8GUY - chains E and B of the 6 polymer chains in the assembly; structure by electron microscopy, 4.18 A resolution (low resolution: residue-level contacts below are approximate; hydrogen-bond / salt-bridge calls are withheld).

# Chain E
Protein: Isoform Short of Insulin receptor
Source organism: Homo sapiens
Notes: EC 2.7.10.1
UniProt: P06213 (INSR_HUMAN), isoform P06213-2; residues 1-907 here correspond to UniProt positions 28-934 (UniProt number = residue number + 27)
Amino-acid sequence (907 residues; each row starts with the number of its first residue):
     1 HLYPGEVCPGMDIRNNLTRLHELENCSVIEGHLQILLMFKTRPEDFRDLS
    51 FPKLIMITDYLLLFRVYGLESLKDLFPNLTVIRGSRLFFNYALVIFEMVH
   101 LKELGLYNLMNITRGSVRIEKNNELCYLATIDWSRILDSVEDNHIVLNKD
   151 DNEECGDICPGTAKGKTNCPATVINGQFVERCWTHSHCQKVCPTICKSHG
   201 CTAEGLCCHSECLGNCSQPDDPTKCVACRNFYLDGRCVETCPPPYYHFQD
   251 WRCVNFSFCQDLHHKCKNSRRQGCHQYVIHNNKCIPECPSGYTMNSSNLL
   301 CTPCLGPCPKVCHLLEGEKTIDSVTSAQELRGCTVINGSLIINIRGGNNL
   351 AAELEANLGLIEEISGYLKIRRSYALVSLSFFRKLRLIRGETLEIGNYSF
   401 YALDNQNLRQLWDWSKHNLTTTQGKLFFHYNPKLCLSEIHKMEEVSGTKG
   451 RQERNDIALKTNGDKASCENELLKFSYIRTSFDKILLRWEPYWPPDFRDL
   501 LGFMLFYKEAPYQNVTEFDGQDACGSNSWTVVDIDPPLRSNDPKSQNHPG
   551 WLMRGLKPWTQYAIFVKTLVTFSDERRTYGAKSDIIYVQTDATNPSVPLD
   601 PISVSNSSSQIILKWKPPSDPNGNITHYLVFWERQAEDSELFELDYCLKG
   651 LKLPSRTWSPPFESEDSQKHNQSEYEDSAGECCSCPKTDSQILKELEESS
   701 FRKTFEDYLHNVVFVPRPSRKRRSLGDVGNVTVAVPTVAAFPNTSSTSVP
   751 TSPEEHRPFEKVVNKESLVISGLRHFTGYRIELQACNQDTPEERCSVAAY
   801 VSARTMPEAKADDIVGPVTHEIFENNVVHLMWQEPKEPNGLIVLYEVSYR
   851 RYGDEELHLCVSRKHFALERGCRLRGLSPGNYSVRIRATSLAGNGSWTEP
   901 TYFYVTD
Unresolved in the structure: 161-168, 656-682, 719-755
Differences from the reference sequence: engineered mutation His-144 (Tyr171 in P06213), Thr-421 (Ile448 in P06213), Lys-465 (Gln492 in P06213)
Swiss-Prot annotation at these positions:
  - region: Glu-706 to Phe-714 (Insulin-binding)
  - site: Phe-39 (Insulin-binding)
  - modified residue: Ser-373 (Phosphoserine), Tyr-374 (Phosphotyrosine), Ser-380 (Phosphoserine)
  - glycosylation (N-linked (GlcNAc...) asparagine): Asn-16, Asn-25, Asn-78, Asn-111, Asn-215, Asn-255, Asn-295, Asn-337, Asn-397, Asn-418, Asn-514, Asn-606, Asn-624, Asn-671
Disulfides: Cys-8/Cys-26, Cys-126/Cys-155, Cys-159/Cys-182, Cys-169/Cys-188, Cys-192/Cys-201, Cys-196/Cys-207, Cys-208/Cys-216, Cys-212/Cys-225, Cys-228/Cys-237, Cys-241/Cys-253, Cys-259/Cys-284, Cys-266/Cys-274, Cys-288/Cys-301, Cys-304/Cys-308, Cys-312/Cys-333, Cys-435/Cys-468, Cys-647/Cys-860, Cys-786/Cys-795
Reported in the primary citation:
  - mutagenesis - R271A, S323A, T325A, Y477A, K484A, L486A, R488A, W551A, L552A, R554A: decreased signaling in response to A43
  - mutagenesis - F705A: increased signaling in response to A62
  - mutagenesis - R702Y/T704W: decreased signaling in response to A62
  - mutagenesis - F64A, R702Y/T704W: abolished signaling in response to insulin
  - mutagenesis - V99R/V173R/V604R/S802R: decreased signaling

# Chain B
Protein: Insulin, isoform 2
Source organism: Homo sapiens
UniProt: F8WCM5 (INSR2_HUMAN); residues 3-27 here correspond to UniProt positions 27-51 (UniProt number = residue number + 24)
Amino-acid sequence (25 residues; numbered 3 to 27; the number before each row is that of its first residue):
     3 NQHLCGSHLVEALYLVCGERGFFYT

# How chain E and chain B interact
Pairs across the interface (10; chain E residue first):
  Asp-12(E) / Tyr-26(B)
  Arg-14(E) / Phe-25(B)
  Arg-14(E) / Tyr-26(B)
  Asn-15(E) / Gly-23(B)
  Asn-15(E) / Phe-24(B)
  Leu-37(E) / Phe-24(B)
  Phe-39(E) / Tyr-16(B)
  Lys-40(E) / Tyr-16(B)
  Lys-40(E) / Gly-20(B)
  Arg-65(E) / Val-12(B)
Interface residues without a listed pair, chain E (9 interface residues in all): Phe-64, Glu-97
Interface residues without a listed pair, chain B (9 interface residues in all): Ser-9, Glu-21

# Overview
Chain E and chain B each contribute 9 residues to their interface. The paper reports that R271A, S323A and
T325A of chain E, among others, reduce signaling in response to A43; F64A and R702Y/T704W of chain E abolish
signaling in response to insulin; 14 substitutions were tested in all.
Chain E is Isoform Short of Insulin receptor and chain B is Insulin, isoform 2, both from Homo sapiens; the
structure, human insulin receptor bound with two insulin molecules, was determined by electron microscopy
(same publication as 7YQ3, 7YQ4, 7YQ5 and 7YQ6).
